PDB entry 6EW5 | X-ray diffraction, 1.95 A resolution | chain A

# Chain A
Molecule: Myelin P2 protein
Source organism: Homo sapiens
UniProt: P02689 (MYP2_HUMAN); residues 0-131 here correspond to UniProt positions 1-132 (UniProt number = residue number + 1)
Chain sequence (133 residues; each row starts with the number of its first residue; numbers below 1 keep their minus sign (Gly-1 is residue -1)):
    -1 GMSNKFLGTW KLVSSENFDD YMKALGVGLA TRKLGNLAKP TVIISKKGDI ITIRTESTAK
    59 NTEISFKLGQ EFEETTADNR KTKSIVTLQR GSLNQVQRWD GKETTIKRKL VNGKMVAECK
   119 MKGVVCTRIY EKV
Sequence notes: expression tag (-1); engineered mutation Ala57 (Phe58 in P02689)
Disulfide bonds: Cys117-Cys124
From the paper describing this entry:
  - mutagenesis - F57A: decreased stability
  - mutagenesis - F57A: decreased binding to DOPC:DOPS (1:1) vesicles

# Overview
From the paper: F57A reduces stability; F57A reduces binding to DOPC:DOPS (1:1) vesicles.
Chain A is Myelin P2 protein (Homo sapiens); the structure, Human myelin protein P2 F57A mutant, monoclinic
crystal form, was determined by X-ray diffraction, deposited together with 6EW2 and 6EW4.
